PDB entry 7EBV | X-ray diffraction, 1.50 A resolution | chain A

== Chain A ==
Name: Glutathione transferase
From: Aedes aegypti
Reference sequence: A0A1S4FIB3 (A0A1S4FIB3_AEDAE); residues 1-220 here correspond to UniProt positions 52-271 (UniProt number = residue number + 51)
Chain sequence (227 residues; each row starts with the number of its first residue; numbers below 1 keep their minus sign (Met-6 is residue -6)):
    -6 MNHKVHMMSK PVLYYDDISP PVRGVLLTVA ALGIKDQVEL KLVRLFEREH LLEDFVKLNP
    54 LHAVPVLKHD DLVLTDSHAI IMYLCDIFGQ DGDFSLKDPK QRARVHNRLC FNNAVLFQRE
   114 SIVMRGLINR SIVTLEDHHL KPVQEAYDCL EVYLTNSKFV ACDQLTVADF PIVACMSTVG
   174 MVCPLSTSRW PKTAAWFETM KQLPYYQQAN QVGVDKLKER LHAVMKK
Disordered / not traced: -6 to 0, 127, 219-220
Differences from the reference sequence: initiating methionine (-6); expression tag (-5 to 0)
Metal / ion sites: Ca2+ site 1 near Glu32 (its only coordinating residue here); Ca2+ site 2: Glu40 (shared with 1 residue of chain B; 1 residue of chain C); Ca2+ site 3: Glu46, Asp47 (shared with 1 residue of chain B); Ca2+ site 4: Asp47 (shared with 1 residue of chain D)
Small-molecule neighbours:
  - glutathione (GSH): Ser12, Pro13, Pro14, Leu38, His43, His55, Ala56, Val57, Pro58, Thr68, Asp69, Ser70, His71, Asn106, Ala107, Phe110
  - Luteolin (LU2; 2-(3,4-dihydroxyphenyl)-5,7-dihydroxy-4H-chromen-4-one): Ile11, Pro13, Leu38, Phe39, His43, Phe110, Glu113, Ser114, Met117, Arg118, Thr171, Leu210
What the authors report for this chain:
  - binding site for Luteolin: Ile11, Pro13, Leu38, His43, Glu113, Met117, Ile121, Leu210
  - mutagenesis - E113A: decreased binding to Luteolin
  - mutagenesis - F39L (Kd 1.58 uM): unchanged binding to Luteolin
  - mutagenesis - E113A: unchanged catalytic activity on 3,4-DNADCF

== Summary ==
Bound to chain A: glutathione and Luteolin. Glu46 and Asp47 coordinate Ca2+ site 3. The paper reports a
binding site for Luteolin at Ile11, Pro13 and Leu38 among others; E113A reduces binding to Luteolin.
Chain A is Glutathione transferase (Aedes aegypti); the structure, Crystal structure of Aedes aegypti
Noppera-bo, glutathione S-transferase epsilon 8, in luteolin- and glutathione-bound form, was determined by
X-ray diffraction, deposited together with 7EBT, 7EBU and 7EBW.
